Entry 8PHK (electron microscopy, 3.10 A resolution); this record covers chains P and B of the 9 polymer chains in the assembly.

[Chain P]
Protein: Transcription antitermination protein RfaH
Organism: Escherichia coli
UniProt: P0AFW0 (RFAH_ECOLI); residues 1-162 here = UniProt positions 1-162
Amino-acid sequence (164 residues; each row starts with the number of its first residue; numbers below 1 keep their minus sign (Gly-1 is residue -1)):
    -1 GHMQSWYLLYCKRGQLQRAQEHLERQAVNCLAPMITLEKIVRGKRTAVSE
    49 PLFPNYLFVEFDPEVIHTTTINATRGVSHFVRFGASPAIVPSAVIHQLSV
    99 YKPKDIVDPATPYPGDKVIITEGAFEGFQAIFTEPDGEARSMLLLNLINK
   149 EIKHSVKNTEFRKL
Not modelled in the structure: -1 to 0
Construct notes: expression tag (-1 to 0)

[Chain B]
Molecule: template DNA
Sequence (39 nucleotides; numbered 1 to 39; the number before each row is that of its first residue):
     1 GGAAGATCGAAAAAAGCACGCTACCGCCCGCGTGGTGGT
Not modelled in the structure: 39

[How chain P and chain B interact]
Pairs across the interface - 6 pairs, chain P then chain B:
  Arg11(P) - DG30(B)  base contact
  Arg11(P) - DC31(B)  base contact
  Gly12(P) - DG32(B)  phosphate contact
  Gly12(P) - DT33(B)  phosphate contact
  Gln13(P) - DG32(B)  phosphate contact
  Arg40(P) - DG34(B)  salt bridge to the phosphate
Interface residues without a listed pair, chain P (5 interface residues in all): Lys42
Interface residues without a listed pair, chain B (6 interface residues in all): DG35

[In short]
The interface between chain P and chain B involves 5 residues on one side and 6 on the other, with 1 salt
bridge. The salt-bridged pair is Arg40(P)-DG34(B).
Chain P is Transcription antitermination protein RfaH (Escherichia coli) and chain B is template DNA; the
structure, fully recruited RfaH bound to E. coli transcription complex paused at ops site, was determined by
electron microscopy (same publication as 8PEN, 8PFG, 8PFJ, 8PH9, 8PIB, 8PID, 8PIL and 8PIM).
